Entry 8IK3 (electron microscopy, 3.30 A resolution); this record covers chains C and G of the 8 polymer chains in the assembly.

[Chain C (and G)]
Molecule: Stimulator of interferon genes protein, Immune protein Tsi3
Source organism: Homo sapiens
Notes: chain G of this document is another copy of the same molecule, construct and numbering; everything in this record applies to it too
UniProt: chimeric construct of Q86WV6, Q9HYC4: residues 1-379 from Q86WV6 (STING_HUMAN) positions 1-379 (same numbers); residues 388-511 from Q9HYC4 positions 22-145 (UniProt number = residue number - 366)
Chain sequence (521 residues; numbered 1 to 521; the number before each row is that of its first residue):
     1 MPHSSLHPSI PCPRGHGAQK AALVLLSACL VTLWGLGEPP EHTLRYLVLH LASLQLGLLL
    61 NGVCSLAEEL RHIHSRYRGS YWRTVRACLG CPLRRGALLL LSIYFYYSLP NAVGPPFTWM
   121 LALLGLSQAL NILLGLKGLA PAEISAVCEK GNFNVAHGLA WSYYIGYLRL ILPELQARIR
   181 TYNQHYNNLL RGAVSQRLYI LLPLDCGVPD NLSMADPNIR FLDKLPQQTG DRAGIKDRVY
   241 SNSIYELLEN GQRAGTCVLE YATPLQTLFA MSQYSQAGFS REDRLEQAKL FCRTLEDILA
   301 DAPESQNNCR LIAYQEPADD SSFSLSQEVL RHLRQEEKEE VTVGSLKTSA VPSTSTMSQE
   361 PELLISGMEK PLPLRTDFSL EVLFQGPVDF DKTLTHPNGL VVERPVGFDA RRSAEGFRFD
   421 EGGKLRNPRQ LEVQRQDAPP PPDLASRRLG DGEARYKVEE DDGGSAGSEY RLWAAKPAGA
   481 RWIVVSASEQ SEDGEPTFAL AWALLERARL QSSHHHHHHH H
Unresolved in the structure: 1-3, 109-115, 337-521 (chain G: 1-3, 110-115, 336-521)
Construct notes: conflict R232 (His in Q86WV6); linker (380-387); expression tag (512-521)
Small-molecule neighbours: cGAMP (1SY): S162, Y163, G166, Y167, R232, I235, R238, V239, Y240, E260, T263, P264, T267
Curated features (UniProtKB/Swiss-Prot):
  - region: E340 to S379 (C-terminal tail (CTT))
  - motif: L363 to S366 (pLxIS motif)
  - binding site (2',3'-cGAMP): S162, Y167, R238, T263
  - binding site (3',3'-c-di-GMP): S162, Y167, R238 to S241, T263
  - binding site (2',3'-cUAMP): Y167, R238, T263
  - modified residue: T229 (Phosphothreonine), S241 (Phosphoserine), T354 (Phosphothreonine), S355 (Phosphoserine), T356 (Phosphothreonine), S358 (Phosphoserine), S366 (Phosphoserine)
  - lipidation (S-palmitoyl cysteine): C88, C91
  - cross-link (Glycyl lysine isopeptide (Lys-Gly)): K20 (interchain with G-Cter in ubiquitin), K150 (interchain with G-Cter in ubiquitin), K236 (interchain with G-Cter in ubiquitin), K338 (interchain with G-Cter in SUMO)
  - binding site (Ca(2+)): E492

[How chain C and chain G interact]
Pairs across the interface (20):
  H16(C) - L93(G)
  Q19(C) - L93(G)
  L23(C) - L93(G)  hydrophobic
  L23(C) - A97(G)  hydrophobic
  L30(C) - Y104(G)  hydrophobic
  P40(C) - S108(G)
  E41(C) - E41(G)
  L44(C) - L44(G)  hydrophobic
  L44(C) - F105(G)  hydrophobic
  V48(C) - L44(G)  hydrophobic
  L93(C) - Q19(G)
  L93(C) - L23(G)  hydrophobic
  A97(C) - L23(G)  hydrophobic
  A97(C) - L26(G)  hydrophobic
  L100(C) - S27(G)
  L100(C) - L30(G)  hydrophobic
  Y104(C) - L30(G)  hydrophobic
  Y104(C) - L33(G)
  F105(C) - L44(G)  hydrophobic
  Y107(C) - P40(G)  hydrophobic
Other interface residues (no listed pair), chain C (19 interface residues in all): K20, L26, S27, L33, W34
Other interface residues (no listed pair), chain G (21 interface residues in all): K20, W34, R45, V48, L100, L101, L109

[Overview]
The interface between chain C and chain G involves 19 residues on one side and 21 on the other. Chain C binds
cGAMP. UniProt lists 4 residues binding 2',3'-cGAMP, 7 residues binding 3',3'-c-di-GMP, 3 residues binding
2',3'-cUAMP and Ca2+-binding residue E492(C) on chain C.
Both chains are Stimulator of interferon genes protein, Immune protein Tsi3 (Homo sapiens). Entry 8IK3
(Structure of Stimulator of interferon genes/ligand complex) was determined by electron microscopy together
with 8IK0 from the same study.
